3GXE - chains B and F; structure by X-ray diffraction, 2.60 A resolution.

[Chain B]
Name: Fibronectin
Organism: Homo sapiens
Notes: fragment: 8-9FnI
UniProtKB: P02751 (FINC_HUMAN); residue numbers follow UniProt; this construct covers 516-608
Amino-acid sequence (93 residues; each row starts with the number of its first residue):
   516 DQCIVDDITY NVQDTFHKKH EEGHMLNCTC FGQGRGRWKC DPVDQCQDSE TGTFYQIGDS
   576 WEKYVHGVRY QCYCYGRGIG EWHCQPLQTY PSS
Disordered / not traced: 605-608
Disulfides: C518-C545, C543-C555, C561-C589, C587-C599
Modified / non-standard residues: N542 (glycosylation site)
Sequence notes: engineered mutation Q528 (Asn in P02751), K534 (Arg in P02751)
Residues lining bound ligands: N-acetylglucosamine (NAG; 2-acetamido-2-deoxy-beta-D-glucopyranose): N542, C543, T544, K554, C555, D556
Swiss-Prot annotation at these positions:
  - glycosylation: N542 (N-linked (GlcNAc...) (complex) asparagine)

[Chain F]
Name: Collagen alpha-1(I) chain
Notes: fragment: ColI.260
UniProtKB: P02452 (CO1A1_HUMAN); residue numbers follow UniProt; this construct covers 254-275
Amino-acid sequence (23 residues; each row starts with the number of its first residue):
   254 GLPGTAGLPG MKGHRGFSGL DGY
Disordered / not traced: 254-259, 271-276
Modified / non-standard residues: P256 ((4S)-4-hydroxy-L-proline; HZP); P262 ((4s)-4-hydroxy-l-proline; HZP)
Sequence notes: expression tag (276)
Swiss-Prot annotation at these positions:
  - modified residue: K265 (5-hydroxylysine), S271 (Phosphoserine)
  - glycosylation: K265 (O-linked (Gal...) hydroxylysine)
  - natural variant: G254 (G254E: In OIEDS1), G257 (G257R: In OI4), G263 (G263R: In OI1; G263V: In OI1), G266 (G266E: In OI1 and OIEDS1), G272 (G272C: In OI1), G275 (G275D: In OI2)

[How chain B and chain F interact]
Residue-residue contacts - 25 pairs, chain B then chain F:
  D516(B) with R268(F), salt bridge
  Q517(B) with R268(F)
  K533(B) with M264(F)
  H535(B) with P262(F); M264(F)
  H539(B) with P262(F), hydrogen bond (side chain-backbone)
  L541(B) with P262(F)
  G549(B) with R268(F), hydrogen bond (backbone-side chain)
  R550(B) with H267(F); R268(F), hydrogen bond (backbone-backbone)
  G551(B) with G266(F); H267(F); R268(F)
  R552(B) with G266(F); H267(F)
  W553(B) with M264(F), hydrophobic; K265(F); G266(F), hydrogen bond (backbone-backbone); H267(F)
  K554(B) with M264(F)
  C555(B) with G263(F); M264(F), hydrogen bond (backbone-backbone)
  P557(B) with L261(F); P262(F)
  Q560(B) with L261(F)
Interface residues without a listed pair, chain B (17 interface residues in all): E537, F569

[Overview]
The interface between chain B and chain F involves 17 residues on one side and 8 on the other, with 5 hydrogen
bonds and 1 salt bridge. Among the polar pairs are D516(B)-R268(F), H539(B)-P262(F) and G549(B)-R268(F).
N-acetylglucosamine is covalently linked to N542(B).
Chain B is Fibronectin (Homo sapiens) and chain F is Collagen alpha-1(I) chain; the structure, Complex of a
Low Affinity Collagen Site with the Fibronectin 8-9FnI Domain Pair, was determined by X-ray diffraction.
